PDB entry 9DQY | electron microscopy, 2.80 A resolution | chains D and F of the 9 polymer chains in the assembly

# Chain D (and F)
Name: Structural polyprotein
From: Western equine encephalitis virus
Notes: chain F of this document is another copy of the same molecule, construct and numbering; everything in this record applies to it too
UniProtKB: C7EPF4 (C7EPF4_WEEV); residues 1-401 here correspond to UniProt positions 320-720 (UniProt number = residue number + 319)
Chain sequence (401 residues; each row starts with the number of its first residue):
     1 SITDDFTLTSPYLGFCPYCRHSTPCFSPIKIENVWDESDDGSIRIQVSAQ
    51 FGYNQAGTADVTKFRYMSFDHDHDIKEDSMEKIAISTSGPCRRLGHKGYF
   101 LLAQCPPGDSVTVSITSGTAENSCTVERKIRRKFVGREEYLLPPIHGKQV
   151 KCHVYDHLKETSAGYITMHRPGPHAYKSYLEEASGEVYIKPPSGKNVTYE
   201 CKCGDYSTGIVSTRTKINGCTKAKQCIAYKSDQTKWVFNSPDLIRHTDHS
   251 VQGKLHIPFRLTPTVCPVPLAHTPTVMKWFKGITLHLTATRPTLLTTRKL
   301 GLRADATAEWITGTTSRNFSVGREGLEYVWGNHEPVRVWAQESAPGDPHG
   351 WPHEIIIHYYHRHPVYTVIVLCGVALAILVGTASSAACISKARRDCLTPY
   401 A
Disulfide bonds: Cys16-Cys124, Cys19-Cys25, Cys91-Cys105, Cys152-Cys266, Cys201-Cys226, Cys203-Cys220
Covalent attachments: N-acetylglucosamine (NAG) linked to Asn196, Asn318

# Chain D / chain F interface
Contacting residue pairs (12; chain D residue first):
  Arg92(D) with Arg20(F); Ser22(F), hydrogen bond
  Leu141(D) with Asp109(F); Ser110(F); Glu127(F), hydrogen bond (backbone-side chain)
  Leu142(D) with Tyr18(F), hydrophobic; Thr125(F); Glu127(F), hydrogen bond (backbone-side chain)
  Pro143(D) with Tyr18(F)
  Ile145(D) with Phe15(F), hydrophobic; Pro17(F), hydrophobic
  Arg291(D) with Glu127(F), salt bridge
Interface residues without a listed pair, chain D (7 interface residues in all): Tyr140
Interface residues without a listed pair, chain F (12 interface residues in all): His21, Pro24, Val126

# In short
7 residues of chain D and 12 residues of chain F are in contact; the contacts include 3 hydrogen bonds and 1
salt bridge. Polar contacts include Arg291(D)-Glu127(F), Arg92(D)-Ser22(F) and Leu141(D)-Glu127(F).
N-acetylglucosamine is covalently linked to Asn196(D) and Asn318(D).
Chain D and chain F are both Structural polyprotein (Western equine encephalitis virus); the structure,
Structure of western equine encephalitis virus Imperial 181 VLP in complex with house sparrow PCDH10 EC1, was
determined by electron microscopy.
